PDB entry 4GIQ | X-ray diffraction, 2.70 A resolution | chains A and R

[Chain A]
Name: Tumor necrosis factor ligand superfamily member 11
Organism: Mus musculus
Notes: fragment: extracellular domain
Reference sequence: O35235 (TNF11_MOUSE); residue numbers follow UniProt; this construct covers 158-316
Chain sequence (171 residues; row label = number of the first residue in the row):
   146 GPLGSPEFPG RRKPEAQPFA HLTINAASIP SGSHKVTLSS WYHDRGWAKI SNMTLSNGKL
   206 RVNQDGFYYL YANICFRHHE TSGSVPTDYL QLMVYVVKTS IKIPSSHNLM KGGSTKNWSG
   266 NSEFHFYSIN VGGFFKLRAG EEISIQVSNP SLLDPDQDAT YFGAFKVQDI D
Disordered / not traced: 146-161
Construct notes: expression tag (146-157)

[Chain R]
Name: Tumor necrosis factor receptor superfamily member 11A
Organism: Mus musculus
Notes: fragment: extracellular domain
Reference sequence: O35305 (TNR11_MOUSE); residues 1-168 here correspond to UniProt positions 31-198 (UniProt number = residue number + 30)
Chain sequence (174 residues; numbered 1 to 174; the number before each row is that of its first residue):
     1 VTPPCTQERH YEHLGRCCSR CEPGKYLSSK CTPTSDSVCL PCGPDEYLDT WNEEDKCLLH
    61 KVCDAGKALV AVDPGNHTAP RRCACTAGYH WNSDCECCRR NTECAPGFGA QHPLQLNKDT
   121 VCTPCLLGFF SDVFSSTDKC KPWTNCTLLG KLEAHQGTTE SDVVCSSSGS LVPR
Disordered / not traced: 1-4, 169-174
Disulfides: Cys5-Cys17, Cys18-Cys31, Cys21-Cys39, Cys42-Cys57, Cys63-Cys83, Cys85-Cys98, Cys95-Cys97, Cys104-Cys122, Cys125-Cys140, Cys146-Cys165
Covalently attached groups: N-acetylglucosamine (NAG) linked to Asn76
Construct notes: expression tag (169-174)
Bound ions: Na+: Cys104, Ala105, Phe108, Ser131, Val133
UniProt features mapped onto this chain:
  - binding site (Na(+)): Cys104, Ala105, Phe108, Ser131, Val133
  - glycosylation (N-linked (GlcNAc...) asparagine): Asn76, Asn145

[Interface between chain A and chain R]
Pairs across the interface (29; chain A residue first):
  Arg190(A) - Glu46(R)
  Arg190(A) - Leu59(R)
  Gly191(A) - Glu46(R)
  Gly191(A) - Lys56(R)  hydrogen bond (backbone-side chain)
  Gly191(A) - Leu59(R)
  Arg222(A) - Asp64(R)  salt bridge
  Arg222(A) - Gly66(R)
  His224(A) - Gly66(R)  hydrogen bond (backbone-backbone)
  His224(A) - Lys67(R)
  His224(A) - Ala68(R)
  His224(A) - Tyr89(R)
  His224(A) - Cys98(R)  hydrogen bond (side chain-backbone)
  Glu225(A) - Tyr89(R)  hydrogen bond
  Glu225(A) - Arg100(R)  salt bridge
  Thr226(A) - Ala68(R)
  Thr226(A) - Tyr89(R)
  Asn266(A) - Arg100(R)  hydrogen bond (backbone-side chain)
  Ser267(A) - Arg100(R)
  Glu268(A) - Cys98(R)
  Glu268(A) - Arg99(R)  salt bridge
  Glu268(A) - Arg100(R)  salt bridge
  Phe269(A) - Cys97(R)  hydrophobic
  Asp299(A) - Lys67(R)  salt bridge
  Pro300(A) - Val62(R)  hydrophobic
  Pro300(A) - Asp64(R)
  Pro300(A) - Lys67(R)
  Asp301(A) - Val62(R)
  Asp301(A) - Lys67(R)  salt bridge
  Gln302(A) - Leu59(R)
Interface residues without a listed pair, chain A (20 interface residues in all): Ala171, Tyr187, Asp189, Trp192, His223, Ser227
Interface residues without a listed pair, chain R (17 interface residues in all): Pro44, Asp45, Ala65, Thr86

[Overview]
The interface between chain A and chain R involves 20 residues on one side and 17 on the other, with 5
hydrogen bonds and 6 salt bridges. Among the polar pairs are Arg222(A)-Asp64(R), Glu225(A)-Arg100(R) and
Glu268(A)-Arg99(R). Covalently linked N-acetylglucosamine: at Asn76(R).
Here chain A is Tumor necrosis factor ligand superfamily member 11 and chain R is Tumor necrosis factor
receptor superfamily member 11A, both from Mus musculus. Entry 4GIQ (Crystal Structure of mouse RANK bound to
RANKL) was determined by X-ray diffraction together with 4E4D from the same study.
